5UHF - chains D and H of the 8 polymer chains in the assembly; structure by X-ray diffraction, 4.34 A resolution (low resolution: residue-level contacts below are approximate; hydrogen-bond / salt-bridge calls are withheld).

[Chain D]
Name: DNA-directed RNA polymerase subunit beta'
From: Mycobacterium tuberculosis (strain ATCC 25618 / H37Rv)
Notes: EC 2.7.7.6
Reference sequence: P9WGY7 (RPOC_MYCTU); numbering as in UniProt (aligned over 1-1316)
Sequence (1316 residues; numbered 1 to 1316; the number before each row is that of its first residue):
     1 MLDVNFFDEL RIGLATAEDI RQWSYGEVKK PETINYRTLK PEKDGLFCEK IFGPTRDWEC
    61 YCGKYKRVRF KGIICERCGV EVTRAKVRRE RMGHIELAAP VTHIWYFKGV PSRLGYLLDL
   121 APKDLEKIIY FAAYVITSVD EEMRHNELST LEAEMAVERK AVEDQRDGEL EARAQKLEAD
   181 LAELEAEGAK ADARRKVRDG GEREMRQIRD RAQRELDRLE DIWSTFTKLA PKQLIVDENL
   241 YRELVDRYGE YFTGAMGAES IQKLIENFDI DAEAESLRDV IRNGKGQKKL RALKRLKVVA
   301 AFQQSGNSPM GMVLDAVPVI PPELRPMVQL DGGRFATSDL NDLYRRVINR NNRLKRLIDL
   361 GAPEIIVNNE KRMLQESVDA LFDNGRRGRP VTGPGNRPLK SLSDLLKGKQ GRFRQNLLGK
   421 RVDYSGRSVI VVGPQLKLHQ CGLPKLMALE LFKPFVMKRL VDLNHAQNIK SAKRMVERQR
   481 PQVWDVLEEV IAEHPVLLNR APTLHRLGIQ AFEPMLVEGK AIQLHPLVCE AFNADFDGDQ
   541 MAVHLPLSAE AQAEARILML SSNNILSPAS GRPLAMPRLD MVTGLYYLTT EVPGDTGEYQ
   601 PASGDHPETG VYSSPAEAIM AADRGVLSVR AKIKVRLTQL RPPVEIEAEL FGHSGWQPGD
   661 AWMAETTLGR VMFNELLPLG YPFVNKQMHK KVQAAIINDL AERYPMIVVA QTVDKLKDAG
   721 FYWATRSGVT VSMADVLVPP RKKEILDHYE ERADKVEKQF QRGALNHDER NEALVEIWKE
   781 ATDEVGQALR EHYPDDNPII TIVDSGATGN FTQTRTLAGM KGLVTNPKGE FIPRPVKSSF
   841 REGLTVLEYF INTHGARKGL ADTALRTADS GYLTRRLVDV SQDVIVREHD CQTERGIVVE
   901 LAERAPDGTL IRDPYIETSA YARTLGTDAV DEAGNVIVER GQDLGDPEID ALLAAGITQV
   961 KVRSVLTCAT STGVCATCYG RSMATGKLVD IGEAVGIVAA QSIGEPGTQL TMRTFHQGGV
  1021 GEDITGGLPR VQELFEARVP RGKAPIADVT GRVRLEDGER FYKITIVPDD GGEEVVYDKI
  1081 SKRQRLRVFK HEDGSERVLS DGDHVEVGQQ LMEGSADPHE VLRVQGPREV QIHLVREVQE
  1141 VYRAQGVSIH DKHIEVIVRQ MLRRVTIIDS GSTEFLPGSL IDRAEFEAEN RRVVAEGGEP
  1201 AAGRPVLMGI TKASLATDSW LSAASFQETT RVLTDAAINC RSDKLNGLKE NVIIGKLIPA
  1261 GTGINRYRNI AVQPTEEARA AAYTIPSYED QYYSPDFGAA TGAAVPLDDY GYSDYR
Unresolved in the structure: 1-2, 1012-1025, 1282-1316
Bound ions: Zn2+ site 1: Cys60, Cys62, Cys75, Cys78; Mg2+: Asp535, Asp537, Asp539; Zn2+ site 2: Cys891, Cys968, Cys975, Cys978
Ligand contacts: 88D (N-(2-methylphenyl)-Nalpha-(selenophene-2-carbonyl)-D-phenylalaninamide): Arg834, Pro835, Leu847, Glu848, Phe850, Ile851, His854
Curated features (UniProtKB/Swiss-Prot):
  - binding site (Zn(2+)): Cys60, Cys62, Cys75, Cys78, Cys891, Cys968, Cys975, Cys978
  - binding site (Mg(2+)): Asp535, Asp537, Asp539

[Chain H]
Molecule: 23-nt DNA strand
Sequence (23 nucleotides; numbered 1 to 23; the number before each row is that of its first residue):
     1 TATAATGGGA GCTGTCACGG ATG

[Chain D / chain H interface]
Residue-residue contacts - 4 pairs, chain D then chain H:
  Lys294(D) with DA21(H)
  Arg389(D) with DC12(H)
  Arg1038(D) with DC18(H); DG19(H)
Interface residues without a listed pair, chain D (4 interface residues in all): Tyr116

[Summary]
Chain D and chain H each contribute 4 residues to their interface. Chain D binds compound 88D. The Zn2+ site 1
is built by Cys60(D), Cys62(D), Cys75(D) and Cys78(D). UniProt lists 8 Zn2+-binding residues and 3
Mg2+-binding residues on chain D.
Chain D is DNA-directed RNA polymerase subunit beta' (Mycobacterium tuberculosis (strain ATCC 25618 / H37Rv))
and chain H is a 23-nt DNA strand; the structure, Crystal structure of Mycobacterium tuberculosis
transcription initiation complex in complex with D-IX336, was determined by X-ray diffraction together with
5UH5, 5UH6, 5UH8, 5UH9, 5UHA, 5UHB and 4 further entries from the same study.
